8Z65 - chains B and S of the 5 polymer chains in the assembly; structure by electron microscopy, 2.97 A resolution.

[Chain B]
Name: Guanine nucleotide-binding protein G(I)/G(S)/G(T) subunit beta-1
From: Homo sapiens
Reference sequence: P62873 (GBB1_HUMAN); residues 2-340 here = UniProt positions 2-340
Chain sequence (377 residues; each row starts with the number of its first residue; numbers below 1 keep their minus sign (Met-10 is residue -10)):
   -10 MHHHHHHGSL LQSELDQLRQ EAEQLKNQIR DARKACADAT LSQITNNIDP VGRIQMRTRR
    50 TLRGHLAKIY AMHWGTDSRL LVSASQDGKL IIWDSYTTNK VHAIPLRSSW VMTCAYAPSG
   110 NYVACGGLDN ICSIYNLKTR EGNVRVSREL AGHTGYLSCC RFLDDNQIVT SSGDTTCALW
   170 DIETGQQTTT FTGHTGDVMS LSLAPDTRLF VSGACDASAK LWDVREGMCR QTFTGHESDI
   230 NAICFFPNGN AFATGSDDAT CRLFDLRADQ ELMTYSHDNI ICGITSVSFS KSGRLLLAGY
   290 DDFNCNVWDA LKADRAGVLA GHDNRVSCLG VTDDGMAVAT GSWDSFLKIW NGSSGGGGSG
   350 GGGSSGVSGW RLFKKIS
Disordered / not traced: -10 to 6, 341-366
Sequence notes: initiating methionine (-10); expression tag (-9 to 1, 341-366)
Curated features (UniProtKB/Swiss-Prot):
  - modified residue: Ser2 (N-acetylserine), His266 (Phosphohistidine)
  - natural variant: Leu30 (L30F: In MRD42; uncertain significance), Arg52 (R52G: In MRD42), Gly64 (G64V: In MRD42), Asp76 (D76E: In MRD42; D76G: In MRD42), Gly77 (G77S: In MRD42), Lys78 (K78R: In MRD42), Ile80 (I80N: In MRD42; I80T: In MRD42), His91 (H91R: In MRD42; uncertain significance), Ala92 (A92T: In MRD42), Pro94 (P94S: In MRD42), Leu95 (L95P: In MRD42), Arg96 (R96L: In MRD42), 5 further natural variant entries in UniProt

[Chain S]
Name: scFv16
From: synthetic construct
Notes: antibody fragment or engineered binder
Chain sequence (285 residues; row label = number of the first residue in the row; note: 13 numbers in that range are skipped by the numbering (no residue carries them; nothing is unmodelled there); a row labelled like 121A-121N holds insertion residues (121A, then the next letters in order); numbers below 1 keep their minus sign (Met-36 is residue -36)):
   -36 MLLVNQSHQG FNKEHTSKMV SAIVLYVLLA AAAHSAFAVQ LVESGGGLVQ PGGSRKLSCS
    24 ASGFAFSSFG MHWVRQAPEK GLEWVAYISS GSGTIYYADT VKGRFTISRD DPKNTLFLQM
    84 TSLRSEDTAM YYCVRSIYYY GSSPFDFWGQ GTTLTVSA
121A-121N GGGGSGGGGSGGGG
   135 SADIVMTQAT SSVPVTPGES VSISCRSSKS LLHSNGNTYL YWFLQRPGQS PQLLIYRMSN
   195 LASGVPDRFS GSGSGTAFTL TISRLEAEDV GVYYCMQHLE YPLTFGAGTK LEL
Disordered / not traced: -36 to 1, 121A-121N, 247
Disulfide bonds: Cys22-Cys96

[Chain B / chain S interface]
Pairs across the interface (10; chain B residue first):
  Asp66(B) - Tyr103(S)
  Arg68(B) - Tyr103(S)
  Leu69(B) - Tyr103(S)  hydrophobic
  Val90(B) - Tyr102(S)  hydrophobic
  Arg129(B) - Val2(S)
  Arg129(B) - Arg98(S)
  Glu130(B) - Gly26(S)
  Glu130(B) - Phe27(S)
  Gly131(B) - Phe32(S)
  Asn132(B) - Ala28(S)
Also at the interface, not in a pair above, chain B (10 interface residues in all): Asp83, His91
Also at the interface, not in a pair above, chain S (10 interface residues in all): Ile100, Phe110

[Overview]
Chain B and chain S each contribute 10 residues to their interface.
Chain B is Guanine nucleotide-binding protein G(I)/G(S)/G(T) subunit beta-1 (Homo sapiens) and chain S is
scFv16 (synthetic construct); the structure, Cryo-EM structure of the hGPR4-Gs complex in pH7.2, was
determined by electron microscopy.
